Entry 8R2M (electron microscopy, 3.44 A resolution); this record covers chains F and J of the 10 polymer chains in the assembly.

== Chain F ==
Protein: RNA polymerase sigma factor SigA
Source organism: Mycolicibacterium smegmatis MC2 155
Reference sequence: A0QW02 (A0QW02_MYCS2); residues 1-466 here = UniProt positions 1-466
Sequence (466 residues; numbered 1 to 466; the number before each row is that of its first residue):
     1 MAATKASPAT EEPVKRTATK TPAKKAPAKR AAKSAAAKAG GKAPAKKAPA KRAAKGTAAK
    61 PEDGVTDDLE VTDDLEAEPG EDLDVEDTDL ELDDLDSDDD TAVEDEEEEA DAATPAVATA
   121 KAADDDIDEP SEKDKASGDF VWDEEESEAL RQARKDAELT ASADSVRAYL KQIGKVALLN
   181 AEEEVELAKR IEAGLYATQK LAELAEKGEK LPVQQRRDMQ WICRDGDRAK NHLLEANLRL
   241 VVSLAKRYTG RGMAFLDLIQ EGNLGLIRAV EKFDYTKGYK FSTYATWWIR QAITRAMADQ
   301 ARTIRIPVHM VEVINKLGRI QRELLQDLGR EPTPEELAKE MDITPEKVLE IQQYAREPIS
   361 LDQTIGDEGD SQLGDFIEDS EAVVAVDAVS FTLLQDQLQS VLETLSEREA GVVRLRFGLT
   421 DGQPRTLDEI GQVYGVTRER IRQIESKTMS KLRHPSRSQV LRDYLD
Disordered / not traced: 1-163

== Chain J ==
Protein: RNA polymerase-binding protein RbpA
Source organism: Mycolicibacterium smegmatis MC2 155
Reference sequence: A0QZ11 (RBPA_MYCS2); numbering as in UniProt (aligned over 1-114)
Sequence (114 residues; row label = number of the first residue in the row):
     1 MADRVLRGSR LGAVSYETDR NHDLAPRQVA RYRTDNGEEF DVPFADDAEI PGTWLCRNGL
    61 EGTLIEGDVP EPKKVKPPRT HWDMLLERRS VEELEELLKE RLDLIKAKRR GTGS
Disordered / not traced: 1-4, 109-114

== How chain F and chain J interact ==
Residue-residue contacts (40; chain F residue first):
  Glu186(F) - Arg101(J)  salt bridge
  Lys189(F) - Leu97(J)
  Lys189(F) - Glu100(J)
  Lys189(F) - Arg101(J)
  Arg190(F) - Arg101(J)
  Glu192(F) - Leu85(J)
  Glu192(F) - Arg89(J)  salt bridge
  Glu192(F) - Leu97(J)
  Ala193(F) - Leu97(J)
  Ala193(F) - Arg101(J)
  Leu195(F) - His81(J)
  Tyr196(F) - Leu94(J)
  Tyr196(F) - Glu95(J)
  Tyr196(F) - Leu98(J)  hydrophobic
  Gln199(F) - Trp82(J)
  Asp218(F) - Lys106(J)
  Met219(F) - Leu102(J)  hydrophobic
  Glu271(F) - His81(J)  salt bridge
  Glu271(F) - Met84(J)
  Glu271(F) - Arg88(J)  hydrogen bond (backbone-side chain)
  Lys272(F) - Met84(J)
  Lys272(F) - Arg88(J)  hydrogen bond (backbone-side chain)
  Phe273(F) - Arg88(J)  hydrogen bond (backbone-side chain)
  Asp274(F) - Arg88(J)
  Tyr275(F) - Arg89(J)
  Thr276(F) - Arg89(J)  hydrogen bond
  Phe376(F) - Leu6(J)
  Ile377(F) - Leu6(J)
  Ile377(F) - Gly8(J)
  Glu378(F) - Leu6(J)  hydrogen bond (backbone-backbone)
  Glu378(F) - Arg7(J)  salt bridge
  Glu378(F) - Gly8(J)  hydrogen bond (backbone-backbone)
  Asp379(F) - Gly8(J)
  Ser380(F) - Gly8(J)  hydrogen bond (backbone-backbone)
  Glu381(F) - Ser9(J)
  Glu381(F) - Gly12(J)
  Ala382(F) - Tyr16(J)
  Val383(F) - Tyr16(J)  hydrophobic
  Val384(F) - Tyr16(J)  hydrogen bond (backbone-side chain)
  Gln395(F) - Thr18(J)
Interface residues without a listed pair, chain F (36 interface residues in all): Ile191, Lys200, Glu203, Trp221, Ile222, Arg268, Ala388, Phe391, Thr392, Asp421
Interface residues without a listed pair, chain J (28 interface residues in all): Val5, Ala13, Val14, Asp23, Arg79, Val91, Ile105

== Summary ==
36 residues of chain F and 28 residues of chain J are in contact, with 8 hydrogen bonds and 4 salt bridges.
Among the polar pairs are Glu186(F)-Arg101(J), Glu192(F)-Arg89(J) and Glu271(F)-His81(J).
Chain F is RNA polymerase sigma factor SigA and chain J is RNA polymerase-binding protein RbpA, both from
Mycolicibacterium smegmatis MC2 155; the structure, Mycobacterium smegnatis RNA polymerase transcription
initiation complex with SigmaA, RbpA, HelD N-terminal domain and an upstream-fork ..., was determined by
electron microscopy (same publication as 8Q3I, 8QN8, 8QTI, 8QU6, 8R3M, 8R6P and 8R6R).
